4XXE - chains A and B of the 6 polymer chains in the assembly; structure by X-ray diffraction, 3.20 A resolution.

# Chain A
Name: Accessory gene regulator A
Organism: Staphylococcus aureus (strain COL)
UniProt: Q5HEG2 (AGRA_STAAC); residue numbers follow UniProt; this construct covers 140-238
Sequence (99 residues; row label = number of the first residue in the row):
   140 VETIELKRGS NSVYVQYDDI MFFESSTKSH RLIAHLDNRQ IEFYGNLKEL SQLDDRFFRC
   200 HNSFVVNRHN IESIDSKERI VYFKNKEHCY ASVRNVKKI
Reported in the primary citation:
  - binding site for the 13-nt DNA strand (chain B): His-169
  - binding site for the 15-nt DNA strand: His-200

# Chain B
Molecule: 13-nt DNA strand
Sequence (13 nucleotides; numbered 4 to 16; the number before each row is that of its first residue):
     4 TACAGTTAGG CAA

# Chain A / chain B interface
Residue-residue contacts - 12 pairs, chain A then chain B:
  Ser-164(A) with DA11(B), hydrogen bond to the phosphate
  His-169(A) with DG12(B), base contact; DG13(B), hydrogen bond to the base; DC14(B), base contact
  Asn-185(A) with DG12(B), phosphate contact
  Leu-186(A) with DG12(B), hydrogen bond to the phosphate
  Lys-187(A) with DG12(B), hydrogen bond to the phosphate
  Arg-198(A) with DA11(B), phosphate contact; DG12(B), salt bridge to the phosphate
  Asn-201(A) with DT10(B), phosphate contact; DA11(B), sugar contact
  Ser-202(A) with DA11(B), hydrogen bond to the phosphate

# Summary
8 residues of chain A and 5 residues of chain B are in contact, with 5 hydrogen bonds and 1 salt bridge. Polar
pairs include His-169(A)/DG13(B), Ser-164(A)/DA11(B) and Leu-186(A)/DG12(B). From the paper: a binding site
for the 13-nt DNA strand (chain B) at His-169(A); a binding site for the 15-nt DNA strand at His-200(A).
Chain A is Accessory gene regulator A (Staphylococcus aureus (strain COL)) and chain B is a 13-nt DNA strand;
the structure, Structure of AgrA LytTR domain in complex with promoters, was determined by X-ray diffraction
(same publication as 4XQQ, 4XQJ, 4XQN, 4XYO and 4XYQ).
